9DWH - chains B and I of the 12 polymer chains in the assembly; structure by electron microscopy, 3.30 A resolution.

== Chain B ==
Name: Histone H4
Source organism: Homo sapiens
UniProt: P62805 (H4_HUMAN); residues 1-102 here correspond to UniProt positions 2-103 (UniProt number = residue number + 1)
Chain sequence (102 residues; each row starts with the number of its first residue):
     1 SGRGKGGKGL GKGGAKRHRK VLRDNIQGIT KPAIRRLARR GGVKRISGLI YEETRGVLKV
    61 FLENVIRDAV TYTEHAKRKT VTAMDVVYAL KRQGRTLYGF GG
Disordered / not traced: 1-19, 102
Curated features (UniProtKB/Swiss-Prot):
  - DNA-binding region: Lys16 to Lys20
  - modified residue: Ser1 (N-acetylserine), Arg3 (Asymmetric dimethylarginine), Lys5 (N6-(2-hydroxyisobutyryl)lysine), Lys8 (N6-(2-hydroxyisobutyryl)lysine), Lys12 (N6-(2-hydroxyisobutyryl)lysine), Lys16 (N6-(2-hydroxyisobutyryl)lysine), Lys20 (N6,N6,N6-trimethyllysine), Lys31 (N6-(2-hydroxyisobutyryl)lysine), Lys44 (N6-(2-hydroxyisobutyryl)lysine), Ser47 (Phosphoserine), Tyr51 (Phosphotyrosine), Lys59 (N6-(2-hydroxyisobutyryl)lysine), Lys77 (N6-(2-hydroxyisobutyryl)lysine), Lys79 (N6-(2-hydroxyisobutyryl)lysine), Thr80 (Phosphothreonine), Tyr88 (Phosphotyrosine), Lys91 (N6-(2-hydroxyisobutyryl)lysine)
  - cross-link (Glycyl lysine isopeptide (Lys-Gly)): Lys12 (interchain with G-Cter in SUMO2), Lys20 (interchain with G-Cter in SUMO2), Lys31 (interchain with G-Cter in SUMO2), Lys59 (interchain with G-Cter in SUMO2), Lys79 (interchain with G-Cter in SUMO2), Lys91 (interchain with G-Cter in SUMO2)

== Chain I ==
Molecule: 601 I strand (damaged strand 1)
Sequence (117 nucleotides; numbered 1 to 117; the number before each row is that of its first residue):
     1 ATCGAGAATC CCGGTGCCGA GGCCGCTCAA TTGGTCGTAG ACAGCTCTAG CACCGCTTAA
    61 ACGCACGTAC GCGCTGTCCC CCGCGTTTTA ACCGCCAAGG GGATTACTCC CTAGTCT

== Chain B / chain I interface ==
Residue-residue contacts (7):
  Thr30(B) with DA61(I), phosphate contact; DC62(I), phosphate contact
  Pro32(B) with DA61(I), phosphate contact; DC62(I), phosphate contact
  Arg36(B) with DA61(I), salt bridge to the phosphate
  Arg45(B) with DC70(I), sugar contact
  Lys77(B) with DA41(I), salt bridge to the phosphate
Other interface residues (no listed pair), chain B (7 interface residues in all): Lys31, Ala33
Other interface residues (no listed pair), chain I (5 interface residues in all): DA60

== Summary ==
The interface between chain B and chain I involves 7 residues on one side and 5 on the other, with 2 salt
bridges. Polar pairs include Arg36(B)-DA61(I) and Lys77(B)-DA41(I). Curated annotation (UniProt) lists a
DNA-binding region on chain B.
Here chain B is Histone H4 (Homo sapiens) and chain I is 601 I strand (damaged strand 1). Entry 9DWH (DNA
Polymerase Beta bound to a nucleosome containing a 1-nt gap at SHL-4.5 (State 2, composite)) was determined by
electron microscopy.
